PDB entry 5H59 | X-ray diffraction, 1.65 A resolution | chain A

[Chain A]
Protein: Ferredoxin--NADP reductase
Source organism: Zea mays
Notes: EC 1.18.1.2
UniProtKB: Q41736 (Q41736_MAIZE); residues 7-317 here correspond to UniProt positions 17-327 (UniProt number = residue number + 10)
Amino-acid sequence (311 residues; row label = number of the first residue in the row):
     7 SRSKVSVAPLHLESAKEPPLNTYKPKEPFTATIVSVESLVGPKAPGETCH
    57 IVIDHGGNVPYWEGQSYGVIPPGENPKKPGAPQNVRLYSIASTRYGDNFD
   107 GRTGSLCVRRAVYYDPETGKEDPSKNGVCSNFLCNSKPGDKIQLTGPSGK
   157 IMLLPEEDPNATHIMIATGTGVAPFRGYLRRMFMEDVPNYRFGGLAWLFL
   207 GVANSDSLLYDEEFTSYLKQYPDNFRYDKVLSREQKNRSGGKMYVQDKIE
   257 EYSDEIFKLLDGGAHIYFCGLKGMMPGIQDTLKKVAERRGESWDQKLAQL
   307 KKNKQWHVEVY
Differences from the reference sequence: conflict V236 (Ala246 in Q41736)
Disulfide bonds: C55-C140
Ligand contacts: FAD (flavin-adenine dinucleotide): S72, R92, L93, Y94, S95, C113, V114, R115, A117, V118, Y119, K131, N132, G133, V134, C135, S136, T176, A179, E315, Y317

[Overview]
Ligands of chain A: flavin-adenine dinucleotide.
Chain A is Ferredoxin--NADP reductase (Zea mays); the structure, Ferredoxin-NADP+ reductase from maize root,
was determined by X-ray diffraction.
